Entry 4Q76 (X-ray diffraction, 1.90 A resolution); this record covers chains A and B.

# Chain A (and B)
Molecule: Cysteine desulfurase 2, chloroplastic
Source organism: Arabidopsis thaliana
Notes: EC 2.8.1.7, 4.4.1.16; chain B of this document is another copy of the same molecule, construct and numbering; everything in this record applies to it too
UniProt: Q93WX6 (NFS2_ARATH); residues 2-429 here correspond to UniProt positions 36-463 (UniProt number = residue number + 34)
Sequence (429 residues; row label = number of the first residue in the row):
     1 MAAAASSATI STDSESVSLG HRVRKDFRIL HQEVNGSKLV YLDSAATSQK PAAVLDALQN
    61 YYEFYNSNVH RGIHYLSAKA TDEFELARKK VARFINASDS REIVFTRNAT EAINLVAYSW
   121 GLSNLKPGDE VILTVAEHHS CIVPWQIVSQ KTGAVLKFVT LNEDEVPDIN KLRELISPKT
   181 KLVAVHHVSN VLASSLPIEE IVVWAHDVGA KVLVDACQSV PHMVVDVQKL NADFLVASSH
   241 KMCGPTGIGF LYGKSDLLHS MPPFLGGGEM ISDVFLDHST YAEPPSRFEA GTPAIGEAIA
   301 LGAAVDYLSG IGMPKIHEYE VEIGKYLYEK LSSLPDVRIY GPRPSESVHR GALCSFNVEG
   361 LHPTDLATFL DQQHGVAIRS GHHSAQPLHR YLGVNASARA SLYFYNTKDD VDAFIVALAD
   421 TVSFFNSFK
Unresolved in the structure: 1-16
Construct notes: expression tag (1); engineered mutation Ser-384 (Cys418 in Q93WX6)
Modified residues: Lys-241 ((2S)-2-amino-6-[[3-hydroxy-2-methyl-5-(phosphonooxymethyl)pyridin-4-yl]methylideneamino]hexanoic acid; LLP)

# Interface between chain A and chain B
Residue-residue contacts - 184 pairs, chain A then chain B:
  Arg-28(A) / Glu-63(B)
  Arg-28(A) / Phe-64(B)
  Ile-29(A) / Glu-63(B)  hydrogen bond (backbone-backbone)
  Ile-29(A) / Phe-64(B)
  Ile-29(A) / Tyr-65(B)
  Ile-29(A) / Asn-66(B)
  Ile-29(A) / Leu-76(B)  hydrophobic
  Gln-32(A) / Phe-64(B)  hydrogen bond (side chain-backbone)
  Val-34(A) / Tyr-75(B)  hydrophobic
  Leu-39(A) / Leu-76(B)  hydrophobic
  Tyr-41(A) / Ser-67(B)
  Asp-43(A) / His-74(B)  salt bridge
  Ala-46(A) / Asn-68(B)  hydrogen bond (backbone-side chain)
  Thr-47(A) / Asn-66(B)
  Thr-47(A) / Ser-67(B)
  Thr-47(A) / Asn-68(B)
  Ser-48(A) / Asn-66(B)  hydrogen bond (backbone-side chain)
  Gln-49(A) / Asn-66(B)  hydrogen bond
  Lys-50(A) / Tyr-62(B)
  Lys-50(A) / Asn-66(B)
  Leu-55(A) / Gln-59(B)  hydrogen bond (backbone-side chain)
  Leu-55(A) / Tyr-62(B)  hydrophobic
  Leu-55(A) / Glu-63(B)
  Leu-58(A) / Leu-58(B)  hydrophobic
  Leu-58(A) / Tyr-62(B)  hydrophobic
  Gln-59(A) / Leu-55(B)  hydrogen bond (side chain-backbone)
  Gln-59(A) / Gln-59(B)
  Tyr-62(A) / Ile-29(B)
  Tyr-62(A) / Lys-50(B)
  Tyr-62(A) / Leu-55(B)  hydrophobic
  Tyr-62(A) / Leu-58(B)  hydrophobic
  Tyr-62(A) / Pro-245(B)
  Tyr-62(A) / Thr-246(B)  hydrogen bond (side chain-backbone)
  Glu-63(A) / Arg-28(B)
  Glu-63(A) / Ile-29(B)  hydrogen bond (backbone-backbone)
  Glu-63(A) / Leu-55(B)
  Phe-64(A) / Arg-28(B)
  Phe-64(A) / Ile-29(B)
  Phe-64(A) / Gln-32(B)  hydrogen bond (backbone-side chain)
  Tyr-65(A) / Ile-29(B)
  Asn-66(A) / Ile-29(B)
  Asn-66(A) / Thr-47(B)
  Asn-66(A) / Ser-48(B)  hydrogen bond (side chain-backbone)
  Asn-66(A) / Gln-49(B)  hydrogen bond
  Asn-66(A) / Lys-50(B)
  Ser-67(A) / Tyr-41(B)
  Ser-67(A) / Thr-47(B)
  Asn-68(A) / Ala-46(B)  hydrogen bond (side chain-backbone)
  Asn-68(A) / Thr-47(B)
  Asn-68(A) / His-240(B)
  Asn-68(A) / Arg-379(B)
  Gly-72(A) / Ile-378(B)
  Gly-72(A) / Arg-379(B)
  Ile-73(A) / Thr-364(B)
  Ile-73(A) / Ala-367(B)  hydrophobic
  Ile-73(A) / Thr-368(B)
  His-74(A) / Asp-43(B)  salt bridge
  His-74(A) / Asp-371(B)
  His-74(A) / Ala-377(B)
  His-74(A) / Ile-378(B)
  His-74(A) / Arg-379(B)
  Tyr-75(A) / Val-34(B)  hydrophobic
  Tyr-75(A) / Asn-35(B)
  Tyr-75(A) / Asp-371(B)  hydrogen bond (backbone-side chain)
  Leu-76(A) / Gln-32(B)
  Leu-76(A) / Leu-39(B)  hydrophobic
  Ser-77(A) / Arg-379(B)  hydrogen bond
  Thr-106(A) / Arg-107(B)
  Arg-107(A) / Thr-106(B)
  Arg-107(A) / Arg-107(B)
  Arg-107(A) / Glu-111(B)  salt bridge
  Arg-107(A) / Leu-265(B)
  Asn-108(A) / Ala-290(B)  hydrogen bond (side chain-backbone)
  Asn-108(A) / Gly-291(B)
  Asn-108(A) / Thr-292(B)  hydrogen bond (side chain-backbone)
  Thr-110(A) / Gly-266(B)
  Thr-110(A) / Ala-290(B)
  Thr-110(A) / Gly-291(B)
  Glu-111(A) / Arg-107(B)  salt bridge
  Glu-111(A) / Leu-265(B)
  Asn-114(A) / Leu-265(B)
  Asn-114(A) / Gly-266(B)  hydrogen bond (side chain-backbone)
  Tyr-118(A) / Tyr-118(B)  hydrophobic
  Tyr-118(A) / Phe-264(B)  hydrogen bond (side chain-backbone)
  His-139(A) / Gly-267(B)
  His-139(A) / Gly-268(B)
  His-139(A) / Ile-271(B)
  His-139(A) / Val-274(B)
  Ser-140(A) / Gly-267(B)
  Ser-140(A) / Gly-268(B)  hydrogen bond (side chain-backbone)
  Val-143(A) / Gly-266(B)
  Val-143(A) / Gly-267(B)
  Val-143(A) / Ile-271(B)  hydrophobic
  Val-143(A) / Ser-279(B)
  Pro-144(A) / Gly-266(B)
  Gln-146(A) / Phe-275(B)  hydrogen bond (side chain-backbone)
  Gln-146(A) / Leu-276(B)  hydrogen bond (side chain-backbone)
  Gln-146(A) / Asp-277(B)
  Gln-146(A) / His-278(B)
  Gln-146(A) / Ser-279(B)  hydrogen bond
  Ile-147(A) / Tyr-281(B)
  Phe-158(A) / Leu-276(B)
  His-240(A) / Asn-68(B)
  His-240(A) / Thr-292(B)  hydrogen bond
  Lys-241(A) / Gly-291(B)
  Lys-241(A) / Thr-292(B)
  Pro-245(A) / Tyr-62(B)
  Thr-246(A) / Tyr-62(B)  hydrogen bond (backbone-side chain)
  Thr-246(A) / Pro-293(B)
  Thr-246(A) / Ala-294(B)
  Thr-246(A) / Ile-295(B)  hydrogen bond (side chain-backbone)
  Thr-246(A) / Gly-296(B)  hydrogen bond (side chain-backbone)
  Thr-246(A) / Glu-297(B)  hydrogen bond
  Gly-247(A) / Ala-294(B)
  Gly-247(A) / Glu-297(B)
  Phe-264(A) / Tyr-118(B)  hydrogen bond (backbone-side chain)
  Phe-264(A) / Phe-264(B)  hydrophobic
  Phe-264(A) / Leu-265(B)  hydrophobic
  Leu-265(A) / Arg-107(B)
  Leu-265(A) / Asn-114(B)
  Leu-265(A) / Phe-264(B)  hydrophobic
  Gly-266(A) / Thr-110(B)
  Gly-266(A) / Asn-114(B)  hydrogen bond (backbone-side chain)
  Gly-266(A) / Pro-144(B)
  Gly-267(A) / His-139(B)
  Gly-267(A) / Ser-140(B)
  Gly-267(A) / Val-143(B)
  Gly-268(A) / His-139(B)
  Gly-268(A) / Ser-140(B)  hydrogen bond (backbone-side chain)
  Glu-269(A) / Ser-384(B)
  Ile-271(A) / His-139(B)
  Ile-271(A) / Val-143(B)  hydrophobic
  Asp-273(A) / Gln-386(B)  hydrogen bond
  Val-274(A) / His-139(B)
  Val-274(A) / Gln-386(B)  hydrogen bond (backbone-side chain)
  Val-274(A) / Pro-387(B)
  Val-274(A) / Arg-390(B)  hydrogen bond (backbone-side chain)
  Phe-275(A) / Gln-146(B)  hydrogen bond (backbone-side chain)
  Phe-275(A) / Arg-390(B)
  Leu-276(A) / Gln-146(B)  hydrogen bond (backbone-side chain)
  Leu-276(A) / Phe-158(B)
  Leu-276(A) / Pro-387(B)  hydrophobic
  Asp-277(A) / Gln-146(B)
  His-278(A) / Gln-146(B)
  Ser-279(A) / Val-143(B)
  Ser-279(A) / Gln-146(B)  hydrogen bond
  Tyr-281(A) / Ile-147(B)
  Ala-290(A) / Asn-108(B)  hydrogen bond (backbone-side chain)
  Ala-290(A) / Thr-110(B)
  Gly-291(A) / Asn-108(B)
  Gly-291(A) / Thr-110(B)
  Gly-291(A) / Lys-241(B)
  Thr-292(A) / Asn-108(B)  hydrogen bond (backbone-side chain)
  Thr-292(A) / His-240(B)  hydrogen bond
  Thr-292(A) / Lys-241(B)
  Pro-293(A) / Thr-246(B)
  Ala-294(A) / Thr-246(B)
  Ala-294(A) / Gly-247(B)
  Ile-295(A) / Thr-246(B)  hydrogen bond (backbone-side chain)
  Gly-296(A) / Thr-246(B)  hydrogen bond (backbone-side chain)
  Glu-297(A) / Thr-246(B)  hydrogen bond
  Glu-297(A) / Gly-247(B)
  Glu-297(A) / Glu-297(B)
  Ala-367(A) / Ile-73(B)  hydrophobic
  Thr-368(A) / Ile-73(B)
  Asp-371(A) / Ile-73(B)
  Asp-371(A) / His-74(B)
  Asp-371(A) / Tyr-75(B)  hydrogen bond (side chain-backbone)
  Ala-377(A) / His-74(B)
  Ile-378(A) / His-74(B)
  Arg-379(A) / Asn-68(B)  hydrogen bond (side chain-backbone)
  Arg-379(A) / His-70(B)  hydrogen bond (side chain-backbone)
  Arg-379(A) / Gly-72(B)
  Arg-379(A) / Ser-77(B)  hydrogen bond
  Ser-380(A) / Ile-73(B)
  Ser-384(A) / Glu-269(B)
  Gln-386(A) / Asp-273(B)  hydrogen bond
  Gln-386(A) / Val-274(B)  hydrogen bond (side chain-backbone)
  Gln-386(A) / Phe-275(B)
  Pro-387(A) / Val-274(B)
  Pro-387(A) / Leu-276(B)  hydrophobic
  Arg-390(A) / Val-274(B)
  Arg-390(A) / Phe-275(B)
  Arg-390(A) / Leu-276(B)
Interface residues without a listed pair, chain A (88 interface residues in all): Asn-35, Arg-71, Phe-105, Val-135, Ile-142, Pro-263, Ser-272
Interface residues without a listed pair, chain B (92 interface residues in all): Val-69, Arg-71, Val-135, His-138, Ile-142, Pro-263, Met-270, Ser-272, Ser-380

# In short
The interface between chain A and chain B involves 88 residues on one side and 92 on the other, with 49
hydrogen bonds and 4 salt bridges. Polar pairs include Asp-43(A)/His-74(B), Arg-107(A)/Glu-111(B) and
Gln-32(A)/Phe-64(B).
Chain A and chain B are both Cysteine desulfurase 2, chloroplastic (Arabidopsis thaliana); the structure,
Crystal structure of Nfs2 C384S mutant, the plastidial cysteine desulfurase from Arabidopsis thaliana, was
determined by X-ray diffraction (same publication as 4Q75).
